Entry 3CCM (X-ray diffraction, 2.55 A resolution); this record covers chains L and 0 of the 31 polymer chains in the assembly.

== Chain L ==
Molecule: 50S ribosomal protein L15P
Organism: Haloarcula marismortui
UniProt: P12737 (RL15_HALMA); residues 0-164 here correspond to UniProt positions 1-165 (UniProt number = residue number + 1)
Sequence (165 residues; numbered 0 to 164; the number before each row is that of its first residue; numbering starts at 0):
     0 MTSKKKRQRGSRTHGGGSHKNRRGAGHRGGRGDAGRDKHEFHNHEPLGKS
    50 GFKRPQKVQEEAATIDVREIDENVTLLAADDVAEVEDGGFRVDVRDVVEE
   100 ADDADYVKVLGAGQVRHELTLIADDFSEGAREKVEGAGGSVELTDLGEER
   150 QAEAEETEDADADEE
Unresolved in the structure: 0, 84-88, 151-164
Ion coordination: Na+: His18 (shared with G902(0), U903(0) of chain 0); Sr2+: Asp36 (shared with G2466(0) of chain 0)

== Chain 0 ==
Molecule: 23S ribosomal RNA
Organism: Haloarcula marismortui
Notes: engineered mutation(s): G2099A, G2611U
Sequence (2923 nucleotides; each row starts with the number of its first residue):
     1 GUUGGCUACUAUGCCAGCUGGUGGAUUGCUCGGCUCAGGCGCUGAUGAAG
    51 GACGUGCCAAGCUGCGAUAAGCUGUGGGGAGCCGCACGGAGGCGAAGAAC
   101 CACAGAUUUCCGAAUGAGAAUCUCUCUAACAAUUGCUUCGCGCAAUGAGG
   151 AACCCCGAGAACUGAAACAUCUCAGUAUCGGGAGGAACAGAAAACGCAAC
   201 GUGAUGUCGUUAGUAACCGCGAGUGAACGCGAUACAGCCCAAACCGAAGC
   251 CCUCACGGGCAAUGUGGUGUCAGGGCUACCUCUCAUCAGCCGACCGUCUU
   301 CACGAAGUCUCUUGGAAUAGAGCGUGAUACAGGGUGACAACCCCGUACUG
   351 AAGACCAGUACGCUGUGCGGUAGUGCCAGAGUAGCGGGGGUUGGAUAUCC
   401 CUCGCGAAUAACGCAGGCAUCGACUGCGAAGGCUAAACACAACCUGAGAC
   451 CGAUAGUGAACAAGUAGUGUGAACGAACGCUGCAAAGUACCCUCAGAAGG
   501 GAGGCGAAAUAGAGCAUGAAAUCAGUUGGCGAUCGAGCGACAGGGCAUAC
   551 AAGGUCCCUUGACGAAUGACCGAGACGCGAGUCUCCAGUAAGACUCACGG
   601 GAAGCCGAUGUUCUGUCGUACGUUUUGAAAAACGAGCCAGGGAGUGUGUC
   651 UGUAUGGCAAGUCUAACCGGAGUAUCCGGGGAGGCACAGGGAAACCGACA
   701 UGGCCGCAGGGCUUUGCCCGAGGGCCGCCGUCUUCAAGGGCGGGGAGCCA
   751 UGUGGACACGACCCGAAUCCGGACGAUCUACGCAUGGACAAGAUGAAGCG
   801 UGCCGAAAGGCACGUGGAAGUCUGUUAGAGUUGGUGUCCUACAAUACCCU
   851 CUCGUGAUCUAUGUGUAGGGGUGAAAGGCCCAUCGAGUCCGGCAACAGCU
   901 GGUUCCAAUCGAAACAUGUCGAAGCAUGACCUCCGCCGAGGUAGUCUGUG
   951 AGGUAGAGCGACCGAUUGGUGUGUCCGCCUCCGAGAGGAGUCGGCACACC
  1001 UGUCAAACUCCAAACUUACAGACGCUGUUUGACGCGGGGAUUCCGGUGCG
  1051 CGGGGUAAGCCUGUGUACCAGGAGGGGAACAACCCAGAGAUAGGUUAAGG
  1101 UCCCCAAGUGUGGAUUAAGUGUAAUCCUCUGAAGGUGGUCUCGAGCCCUA
  1151 GACAGCCGGGAGGUGAGCUUAGAAGCAGCUACCCUCUAAGAAAAGCGUAA
  1201 CAGCUUACCGGCCGAGGUUUGAGGCGCCCAAAAUGAUCGGGACUCAAAUC
  1251 CACCACCGAGACCUGUCCGUACCACUCAUACUGGUAAUCGAGUAGAUUGG
  1301 CGCUCUAAUUGGAUGGAAGCAGGGGCGAGAGCUCCUGUGGACCGAUUAGU
  1351 GACGAAAAUCCUGGCCAUAGUAGCAGCGAUAGUCGGGUGAGAACCCCGAC
  1401 GGCCUAAUGGAUAAGGGUUCCUCAGCACUGCUGAUCAGCUGAGGGUUAGC
  1451 CGGUCCUAAGUCUCACCGCAACUCGACUGAGACGAAAUGGGAAACAGGUU
  1501 AAUAUUCCUGUGCCAUCAUGCAGUGAAAGUUGACGCCCUGGGGUCGAUCA
  1551 CGCCGGGCAUUCGCCCGGUCGAACCGUCCAACUCCGUGGAAGCCGUAAUG
  1601 GCAGGAAGCGGACGAACGGCGGCAUAGGGAAACGUGAUUCAACCUGGGGC
  1651 CCAUGAAAAGACGAGCAUGAUGUCCGUACCGAGAACCGACACAGGUGUCC
  1701 AUGGCGGCGAAAGCCAAGGCCUGUCGGGAGCAACCAACGUUAGGGAAUUC
  1751 GGCAAGUUAGUCCCGUACCUUCGGAAGAAGGGAUGCCUGCUCCGGAACGG
  1801 AGCAGGUCGCAGUGACUCGGAAGCUCGGACUGUCUAGUAACAACAUAGGU
  1851 GACCGCAAAUCCGCAAGGACUCGUACGGUCACUGAAUCCUGCCCAGUGCA
  1901 GGUAUCUGAACACCUCGUACAAGAGGACGAAGGACCUGUCAACGGCGGGG
  1951 GUAACUAUGACCCUCUUAAGGUAGCGUAGUACCUUGCCGCAUCAGUAGCG
  2001 GCUUGCAUGAAUGGAUUAACCAGAGCUUCACUGUCCCAACGUUGGGCCCG
  2051 GUGAACUGUACAUUCCAGUGCGGAGUCUGGAGACACCCAGGGGGAAGCAA
  2101 AGACCCUAUGGAGCUUUACUGCAGGCUGUCGCUGAGACGUGGUCGCCGAU
  2151 GUGCAGCAUAGGUAGGAGUCGUUACAGAGGUACCCGCGCUAGCGGGCCAC
  2201 CCAGACAACAGUGAAAUACUACCCGUCGGUGACUGCGACUCUCACUCCGG
  2251 GAGGAGGACACCGAUAGCCGGGCAGUUUGACUGGGGCGGUACGCGCUCGA
  2301 AAAGAUAUCGAGCGCGCCCUAUGGUCAUCUCAGCCGGGACAGAGACCCGG
  2351 CGAAGAGUGCAAGAGCAAAAGAUGACUUGACAGUGUUCUUCCCAACGAGG
  2401 AACGCUGACGCGAAAGCGUGGUCUAGCGAACCAAUUAGCCUGCUUGAUGC
  2451 GGGCAAUUGAUGACAGAAAAGCUACCCUAGGGAUAACAGAGUCGUCACUC
  2501 GCAAGAGCACAUAUCGACCGAGUGGCUUGCUACCUCGAUGUCGGUUCCCU
  2551 CCAUCCUGCCCGUGCAGAAGCGGGCAAGGGUGAGGUUGUUCGCCUAUUAA
  2601 AGGAGGUCGUUAGCUGGGUUUAGACCGUCGUGAGACAGGUCGGCUGCUAU
  2651 CUACUGGGUGUGUAAUGGUGUCUGACAAGAACGACCGUAUAGUACGAGAG
  2701 GAACUACGGUUGGUGGCCACUGGUGUACCGGUUGUUCGAGAGAGCACGUG
  2751 CCGGGUAGCCACGCCACACGGGGUAAGAGCUGAACGCAUCUAAGCUCGAA
  2801 ACCCACUUGGAAAAGAGACACCGCCGAGGUCCCGCGUACAAGACGCGGUC
  2851 GAUAGACUCGGGGUGUGCGCGUCGAGGUAACGAGACGUUAAGCCCACGAG
  2901 CACUAACAGACCAAAGCCAUCAU
Unresolved in the structure: 1-9, 126-127, 715, 971-998, 1560, 1952-1963, 2137-2236, 2339-2343, 2665-2666, 2915-2923
Modified positions: 1MA (6-hydro-1-methyladenosine-5'-monophosphate) at position 628, OMU (o2'-methyluridine 5'-monophosphate) at position 2587, OMG (o2'-methylguanosine-5'-monophosphate) at position 2588, UR3 (3-methyluridine-5'-monophoshate) at position 2619, PSU (pseudouridine-5'-monophosphate) at position 2621
Ion coordination: Mg2+ site 1 near G28 (its only coordinating residue here); Na+ site 1: C40, G41, C443; Na+ site 2: G56, G61; Sr2+ site 1: C85, A86, C87 (shared with 1 residue of chain T); Sr2+ site 2: C85 (shared with 1 residue of chain T); Na+ site 3: U107, U108; Mg2+ site 2 near U115 (its only coordinating residue here); Na+ site 4: C130, U146; Na+ site 5: C141, G142; Sr2+ site 3: G147, A183 (shared with 1 residue of chain M); K+ site 1: C162, U163, U172; Mg2+ site 3: C162, U2276; 55 more Na+ sites not listed; 64 more Mg2+ sites not listed; 64 more Sr2+ sites not listed; 1 more K+ sites not listed

== Interface between chain L and chain 0 ==
Pairs across the interface (172):
  Thr1(L) - G1299(0)  phosphate contact
  Thr1(L) - G1300(0)  hydrogen bond to the base
  Lys3(L) - G754(0)  phosphate contact
  Lys3(L) - G755(0)  salt bridge to the phosphate
  Lys3(L) - A1296(0)  salt bridge to the phosphate
  Lys3(L) - U1297(0)  salt bridge to the phosphate
  Lys4(L) - G644(0)  sugar contact
  Lys4(L) - U645(0)  phosphate contact
  Lys4(L) - G754(0)  salt bridge to the phosphate
  Lys5(L) - C905(0)  hydrogen bond to the base
  Lys5(L) - C1301(0)  base contact
  Lys5(L) - G1302(0)  hydrogen bond to the base
  Lys5(L) - C1353(0)  hydrogen bond to the base
  Lys5(L) - G1354(0)  hydrogen bond to the base
  Arg6(L) - C905(0)  base contact
  Arg6(L) - C906(0)  base contact
  Arg6(L) - A907(0)  base contact
  Arg6(L) - U1298(0)  hydrogen bond to the base
  Arg6(L) - G1299(0)  hydrogen bond to the base
  Gln7(L) - U904(0)  phosphate contact
  Arg8(L) - G644(0)  salt bridge to the phosphate
  Arg8(L) - U904(0)  hydrogen bond to the base
  Arg8(L) - C905(0)  base contact
  Arg8(L) - G1354(0)  salt bridge to the phosphate
  Gly9(L) - U904(0)  hydrogen bond to the phosphate
  Ser10(L) - U904(0)  hydrogen bond to the phosphate
  Arg11(L) - U623(0)  hydrogen bond to the phosphate
  Arg11(L) - U624(0)  salt bridge to the phosphate
  Arg11(L) - G902(0)  salt bridge to the phosphate
  Arg11(L) - U903(0)  salt bridge to the phosphate
  Arg11(L) - U904(0)  hydrogen bond to the phosphate
  Thr12(L) - U903(0)  base contact
  Thr12(L) - G1295(0)  hydrogen bond to the phosphate
  His13(L) - G644(0)  hydrogen bond to the base
  Gly14(L) - U1041(0)  sugar contact
  Gly14(L) - G1295(0)  hydrogen bond to the phosphate
  Gly15(L) - U1041(0)  sugar contact
  Gly15(L) - G1295(0)  hydrogen bond to the phosphate
  Gly16(L) - U1041(0)  phosphate contact
  Gly16(L) - U1042(0)  phosphate contact
  Gly16(L) - A1294(0)  sugar contact
  Gly16(L) - G1295(0)  hydrogen bond to the phosphate
  Ser17(L) - U1042(0)  hydrogen bond to the phosphate
  His18(L) - U624(0)  salt bridge to the phosphate
  His18(L) - G901(0)  salt bridge to the phosphate
  His18(L) - G902(0)  salt bridge to the phosphate
  His18(L) - U903(0)  base contact
  Lys19(L) - U624(0)  hydrogen bond to the phosphate
  Lys19(L) - U625(0)  salt bridge to the phosphate
  Lys19(L) - U900(0)  salt bridge to the phosphate
  Lys19(L) - G901(0)  phosphate contact
  Asn20(L) - U1042(0)  hydrogen bond to the phosphate
  Arg21(L) - G644(0)  hydrogen bond to the base
  Arg21(L) - C762(0)  hydrogen bond to the base
  Arg22(L) - G898(0)  phosphate contact
  Arg22(L) - C899(0)  salt bridge to the phosphate
  Arg22(L) - U900(0)  salt bridge to the phosphate
  Gly23(L) - A897(0)  phosphate contact
  Gly23(L) - G898(0)  hydrogen bond to the phosphate
  Ala24(L) - A166(0)  base contact
  Ala24(L) - A897(0)  hydrogen bond to the phosphate
  Ala24(L) - G898(0)  hydrogen bond to the phosphate
  Gly25(L) - A166(0)  base contact
  Gly25(L) - G898(0)  hydrogen bond to the phosphate
  Gly25(L) - G924(0)  hydrogen bond to the sugar
  Gly25(L) - C925(0)  phosphate contact
  His26(L) - G898(0)  phosphate contact
  His26(L) - C925(0)  salt bridge to the phosphate
  Arg27(L) - C757(0)  phosphate contact
  Arg27(L) - A758(0)  salt bridge to the phosphate
  Gly28(L) - A166(0)  base contact
  Gly28(L) - C925(0)  sugar contact
  Gly29(L) - A165(0)  phosphate contact
  Gly29(L) - A166(0)  hydrogen bond to the base
  Arg30(L) - G164(0)  sugar contact
  Arg30(L) - A165(0)  hydrogen bond to the phosphate
  Arg30(L) - A758(0)  phosphate contact
  Arg30(L) - C759(0)  salt bridge to the phosphate
  Arg30(L) - A761(0)  salt bridge to the phosphate
  Arg30(L) - C896(0)  hydrogen bond to the phosphate
  Arg30(L) - A897(0)  salt bridge to the phosphate
  Gly31(L) - G223(0)  phosphate contact
  Gly31(L) - C757(0)  hydrogen bond to the phosphate
  Gly31(L) - A758(0)  hydrogen bond to the phosphate
  Asp32(L) - A222(0)  phosphate contact
  Asp32(L) - G223(0)  hydrogen bond to the phosphate
  Ala33(L) - A165(0)  phosphate contact
  Ala33(L) - A166(0)  sugar contact
  Gly34(L) - A166(0)  hydrogen bond to the phosphate
  Arg35(L) - G221(0)  hydrogen bond to the phosphate
  Arg35(L) - A222(0)  salt bridge to the phosphate
  Lys37(L) - U919(0)  hydrogen bond to the phosphate
  Lys37(L) - C920(0)  salt bridge to the phosphate
  Lys37(L) - G2466(0)  salt bridge to the phosphate
  Lys37(L) - A2467(0)  salt bridge to the phosphate
  His38(L) - A166(0)  base contact
  His38(L) - G918(0)  hydrogen bond to the base
  His38(L) - U919(0)  sugar contact
  His38(L) - G924(0)  base contact
  His38(L) - C925(0)  base contact
  His38(L) - A926(0)  sugar contact
  Glu39(L) - C925(0)  hydrogen bond to the sugar
  Glu39(L) - A926(0)  sugar contact
  Phe40(L) - G918(0)  sugar contact
  Phe40(L) - C2396(0)  sugar contact
  Phe40(L) - A2465(0)  base contact
  His41(L) - A926(0)  hydrogen bond to the base
  His41(L) - U927(0)  sugar contact
  Leu46(L) - G221(0)  phosphate contact
  Leu46(L) - A2430(0)  sugar contact
  Gly47(L) - G221(0)  hydrogen bond to the phosphate
  Gly47(L) - A2430(0)  hydrogen bond to the sugar
  Gly47(L) - C2431(0)  phosphate contact
  Lys48(L) - C220(0)  sugar contact
  Lys48(L) - C2431(0)  hydrogen bond to the phosphate
  Lys48(L) - C2432(0)  salt bridge to the phosphate
  Ser49(L) - C2454(0)  phosphate contact
  Gly50(L) - A692(0)  sugar contact
  Gly50(L) - G2453(0)  hydrogen bond to the phosphate
  Gly50(L) - C2454(0)  hydrogen bond to the phosphate
  Phe51(L) - A692(0)  hydrogen bond to the sugar
  Phe51(L) - A693(0)  sugar contact
  Phe51(L) - U2441(0)  sugar contact
  Phe51(L) - G2452(0)  base contact
  Phe51(L) - G2453(0)  sugar contact
  Lys52(L) - A215(0)  salt bridge to the phosphate
  Lys52(L) - A216(0)  salt bridge to the phosphate
  Arg53(L) - A693(0)  phosphate contact
  Arg53(L) - A694(0)  salt bridge to the phosphate
  Arg53(L) - U2441(0)  hydrogen bond to the phosphate
  Arg53(L) - G2442(0)  salt bridge to the phosphate
  Pro54(L) - G2442(0)  sugar contact
  Pro54(L) - C2443(0)  base contact
  Gln55(L) - A215(0)  sugar contact
  Lys56(L) - G196(0)  hydrogen bond to the sugar
  Lys56(L) - C197(0)  phosphate contact
  Lys56(L) - G416(0)  phosphate contact
  Lys56(L) - G417(0)  salt bridge to the phosphate
  Lys56(L) - C2443(0)  hydrogen bond to the phosphate
  Lys56(L) - U2444(0)  salt bridge to the phosphate
  Val57(L) - G2442(0)  phosphate contact
  Val57(L) - C2443(0)  sugar contact
  Thr63(L) - G697(0)  base contact
  Asp65(L) - A688(0)  hydrogen bond to the base
  Arg67(L) - A688(0)  salt bridge to the phosphate
  Arg67(L) - A700(0)  base contact
  Arg67(L) - G745(0)  base contact
  Asp70(L) - A700(0)  hydrogen bond to the base
  Glu71(L) - A700(0)  base contact
  Glu71(L) - G745(0)  hydrogen bond to the base
  Glu99(L) - C687(0)  base contact
  Lys107(L) - G697(0)  salt bridge to the phosphate
  Leu109(L) - A688(0)  base contact
  Leu109(L) - G697(0)  base contact
  Leu109(L) - A698(0)  phosphate contact
  Gly110(L) - A698(0)  hydrogen bond to the phosphate
  Gly110(L) - C699(0)  phosphate contact
  Ala111(L) - A688(0)  base contact
  Ala111(L) - C699(0)  phosphate contact
  Gly112(L) - C699(0)  hydrogen bond to the phosphate
  Gly112(L) - A700(0)  phosphate contact
  Gln113(L) - A700(0)  hydrogen bond to the base
  Gln113(L) - U701(0)  hydrogen bond to the phosphate
  Arg115(L) - A700(0)  base contact
  Arg115(L) - U701(0)  salt bridge to the phosphate
  Ser126(L) - G697(0)  phosphate contact
  Ser126(L) - A698(0)  hydrogen bond to the phosphate
  Glu127(L) - G697(0)  hydrogen bond to the phosphate
  Gly128(L) - A698(0)  phosphate contact
  Lys132(L) - C699(0)  salt bridge to the phosphate
  Arg149(L) - C696(0)  salt bridge to the phosphate
  Arg149(L) - G697(0)  salt bridge to the phosphate
Also at the interface, not in a pair above, chain L (77 interface residues in all): Ser2, Asp36, Asn42, Glu59, Asp104, Val114, Phe125, Ala129
Also at the interface, not in a pair above, chain 0 (92 interface residues in all): A198, U214, A686, C695, U753, G1039, A1040, C2440, A2483

== Overview ==
The interface between chain L and chain 0 involves 77 residues on one side and 92 on the other, with 57
hydrogen bonds and 38 salt bridges. Among the polar pairs are Thr1(L)-G1300(0), Lys5(L)-C905(0) and
Lys5(L)-G1302(0).
Here chain L is 50S ribosomal protein L15P and chain 0 is 23S ribosomal RNA, both from Haloarcula marismortui.
Entry 3CCM (Structure of Anisomycin resistant 50S Ribosomal Subunit: 23S rRNA mutation G2611U) was determined
by X-ray diffraction, deposited together with 3CC2, 3CC4, 3CC7, 3CCE, 3CCJ, 3CCL and 6 further entries.
